1VQK - chains 0 and 3 of the 32 polymer chains in the assembly; structure by X-ray diffraction, 2.30 A resolution.

# Chain 0
Molecule: 23S ribosomal RNA
Source organism: Haloarcula marismortui
Sequence (2922 nucleotides; row label = number of the first residue in the row):
     2 UUGGCUACUAUGCCAGCUGGUGGAUUGCUCGGCUCAGGCGCUGAUGAAGG
    52 ACGUGCCAAGCUGCGAUAAGCCAUGGGGAGCCGCACGGAGGCGAAGAACC
   102 AUGGAUUUCCGAAUGAGAAUCUCUCUAACAAUUGCUUCGCGCAAUGAGGA
   152 ACCCCGAGAACUGAAACAUCUCAGUAUCGGGAGGAACAGAAAACGCAAUG
   202 UGAUGUCGUUAGUAACCGCGAGUGAACGCGAUACAGCCCAAACCGAAGCC
   252 CUCACGGGCAAUGUGGUGUCAGGGCUACCUCUCAUCAGCCGACCGUCUCG
   302 ACGAAGUCUCUUGGAACAGAGCGUGAUACAGGGUGACAACCCCGUACUCG
   352 AGACCAGUACGACGUGCGGUAGUGCCAGAGUAGCGGGGGUUGGAUAUCCC
   402 UCGCGAAUAACGCAGGCAUCGACUGCGAAGGCUAAACACAACCUGAGACC
   452 GAUAGUGAACAAGUAGUGUGAACGAACGCUGCAAAGUACCCUCAGAAGGG
   502 AGGCGAAAUAGAGCAUGAAAUCAGUUGGCGAUCGAGCGACAGGGCAUACA
   552 AGGUCCCUCGACGAAUGACCGACGCGCGAGCGUCCAGUAAGACUCACGGG
   602 AAGCCGAUGUUCUGUCGUACGUUUUGAAAAACGAGCCAGGGAGUGUGUCU
   652 GCAUGGCAAGUCUAACCGGAGUAUCCGGGGAGGCACAGGGAAACCGACAU
   702 GGCCGCAGGGCUUUGCCCGAGGGCCGCCGUCUUCAAGGGCGGGGAGCCAU
   752 GUGGACACGACCCGAAUCCGGACGAUCUACGCAUGGACAAGAUGAAGCGU
   802 GCCGAAAGGCACGUGGAAGUCUGUUAGAGUUGGUGUCCUACAAUACCCUC
   852 UCGUGAUCUAUGUGUAGGGGUGAAAGGCCCAUCGAGUCCGGCAACAGCUG
   902 GUUCCAAUCGAAACAUGUCGAAGCAUGACCUCCGCCGAGGUAGUCUGUGA
   952 GGUAGAGCGACCGAUUGGUGUGUCCGCCUCCGAGAGGAGUCGGCACACCU
  1002 GUCAAACUCCAAACUUACAGACGCCGUUUGACGCGGGGAUUCCGGUGCGC
  1052 GGGGUAAGCCUGUGUACCAGGAGGGGAACAACCCAGAGAUAGGUUAAGGU
  1102 CCCCAAGUGUGGAUUAAGUGUAAUCCUCUGAAGGUGGUCUCGAGCCCUAG
  1152 ACAGCCGGGAGGUGAGCUUAGAAGCAGCUACCCUCUAAGAAAAGCGUAAC
  1202 AGCUUACCGGCCGAGGUUUGAGGCGCCCAAAAUGAUCGGGACUCAAAUCC
  1252 ACCACCGAGACCUGUCCGUACCACUCAUACUGGUAAUCGAGUAGAUUGGC
  1302 GCUCUAAUUGGAUGGAAGUAGGGGUGAAAACUCCUAUGGACCGAUUAGUG
  1352 ACGAAAAUCCUGGCCAUAGUAGCAGCGAUAGUCGGGUGAGAACCCCGACG
  1402 GCCUAAUGGAUAAGGGUUCCUCAGCACUGCUGAUCAGCUGAGGGUUAGCC
  1452 GGUCCUAAGUCAUACCGCAACUCGACUAUGACGAAAUGGGAAACGGGUUA
  1502 AUAUUCCCGUGCCACUAUGCAGUGAAAGUUGACGCCCUGGGGUCGAUCAC
  1552 GCUGGGCAUUCGCCCAGUCGAACCGUCCAACUCCGUGGAAGCCGUAAUGG
  1602 CAGGAAGCGGACGAACGGCGGCAUAGGGAAACGUGAUUCAACCUGGGGCC
  1652 CAUGAAAAGACGAGCAUAGUGUCCGUACCGAGAACCGACACAGGUGUCCA
  1702 UGGCGGCGAAAGCCAAGGCCUGUCGGGAGCAACCAACGUUAGGGAAUUCG
  1752 GCAAGUUAGUCCCGUACCUUCGGAAGAAGGGAUGCCUGCUCCGGAACGGA
  1802 GCAGGUCGCAGUGACUCGGAAGCUCGGACUGUCUAGUAACAACAUAGGUG
  1852 ACCGCAAAUCCGCAAGGACUCGUACGGUCACUGAAUCCUGCCCAGUGCAG
  1902 GUAUCUGAACACCUCGUACAAGAGGACGAAGGACCUGUCAACGGCGGGGG
  1952 UAACUAUGACCCUCUUAAGGUAGCGUAGUACCUUGCCGCAUCAGUAGCGG
  2002 CUUGCAUGAAUGGAUUAACCAGAGCUUCACUGUCCCAACGUUGGGCCCGG
  2052 UGAACUGUACAUUCCAGUGCGGAGUCUGGAGACACCCAGGGGGAAGCGAA
  2102 GACCCUAUGGAGCUUUACUGCAGGCUGUCGCUGAGACGUGGUCGCCGAUG
  2152 UGCAGCAUAGGUAGGAGACACUACACAGGUACCCGCGCUAGCGGGCCACC
  2202 GAGUCAACAGUGAAAUACUACCCGUCGGUGACUGCGACUCUCACUCCGGG
  2252 AGGAGGACACCGAUAGCCGGGCAGUUUGACUGGGGCGGUACGCGCUCGAA
  2302 AAGAUAUCGAGCGCGCCCUAUGGCUAUCUCAGCCGGGACAGAGACCCGGC
  2352 GAAGAGUGCAAGAGCAAAAGAUAGCUUGACAGUGUUCUUCCCAACGAGGA
  2402 ACGCUGACGCGAAAGCGUGGUCUAGCGAACCAAUUAGCCUGCUUGAUGCG
  2452 GGCAAUUGAUGACAGAAAAGCUACCCUAGGGAUAACAGAGUCGUCACUCG
  2502 CAAGAGCACAUAUCGACCGAGUGGCUUGCUACCUCGAUGUCGGUUCCCUC
  2552 CAUCCUGCCCGUGCAGAAGCGGGCAAGGGUGAGGUUGUUCGCCUAUUAAA
  2602 GGAGGUCGUGAGCUGGGUUUAGACCGUCGUGAGACAGGUCGGCUGCUAUC
  2652 UACUGGGUGUGUAAUGGUGUCUGACAAGAACGACCGUAUAGUACGAGAGG
  2702 AACUACGGUUGGUGGCCACUGGUGUACCGGUUGUUCGAGAGAGCACGUGC
  2752 CGGGUAGCCACGCCACACGGGGUAAGAGCUGAACGCAUCUAAGCUCGAAA
  2802 CCCACUUGGAAAAGAGACACCGCCGAGGUCCCGCGUACAAGACGCGGUCG
  2852 AUAGACUCGGGGUGUGCGCGUCGAGGUAACGAGACGUUAAGCCCACGAGC
  2902 ACUAACAGACCAAAGCCAUCAU
Disordered / not traced: 2-9, 126-127, 715, 971-998, 1560, 1952-1963, 2137-2236, 2339-2343, 2665-2666, 2915-2923
Modified positions: 1MA (6-hydro-1-methyladenosine-5'-monophosphate) at position 628, OMU (o2'-methyluridine 5'-monophosphate) at position 2587, OMG (o2'-methylguanosine-5'-monophosphate) at position 2588, UR3 (3-methyluridine-5'-monophoshate) at position 2619, PSU (pseudouridine-5'-monophosphate) at position 2621
Metal / ion sites: Na+ site 1: U12 (together with Sr2+) (shared with 2 residues of chain R); Mg2+ site 1 near G28 (its only coordinating residue here); Sr2+ site 1: C34, U457; Na+ site 2: C40, A442, C443; Na+ site 3: G56, A59, G61; Na+ site 4: G66, U108; Sr2+ site 2: G84, C85 (shared with 1 residue of chain T); Sr2+ site 3: C85, A86, C87 (shared with 1 residue of chain T); Mg2+ site 2 near U115 (its only coordinating residue here); Na+ site 5: C130, U146; Na+ site 6: C141, G142; Sr2+ site 4: G147, A183 (shared with 1 residue of chain M); 76 more Mg2+ sites not listed; 2 more K+ sites not listed; 58 more Na+ sites not listed; 87 more Sr2+ sites not listed

# Chain 3
Protein: 50S ribosomal protein L44E
Source organism: Haloarcula marismortui
Reference sequence: P32411 (RL44_HALMA); residue numbers follow UniProt; this construct covers 1-92
Amino-acid sequence (92 residues; numbered 1 to 92; the number before each row is that of its first residue):
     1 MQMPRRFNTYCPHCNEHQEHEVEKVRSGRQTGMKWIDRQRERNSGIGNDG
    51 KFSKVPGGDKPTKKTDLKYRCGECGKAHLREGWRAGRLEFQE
Metal / ion sites: Cd2+: Cys11, Cys14, Cys71, Cys74; Sr2+ site 1: Arg42 (shared with U391(0) of chain 0); Sr2+ site 2: Gly45, Gly47, Asp49; Sr2+ site 3: Asp59 (shared with U2461(0) of chain 0)

# How chain 0 and chain 3 interact
Contacting residue pairs - 126 pairs, chain 0 then chain 3:
  A169(0) - Asn48(3)  hydrogen bond to the sugar
  U170(0) - Asn48(3)  sugar contact
  U170(0) - Asp49(3)  sugar contact
  U170(0) - Gly50(3)  hydrogen bond to the sugar
  C218(0) - Trp35(3)  phosphate contact
  C218(0) - Gln39(3)  hydrogen bond to the phosphate
  C218(0) - Asn43(3)  hydrogen bond to the phosphate
  G219(0) - Gln39(3)  hydrogen bond to the phosphate
  G219(0) - Lys51(3)  phosphate contact
  G219(0) - Lys54(3)  hydrogen bond to the sugar
  C220(0) - Trp35(3)  base contact
  C220(0) - Lys51(3)  salt bridge to the phosphate
  G389(0) - Ile46(3)  phosphate contact
  G390(0) - Gly45(3)  phosphate contact
  G390(0) - Ile46(3)  hydrogen bond to the phosphate
  A395(0) - Trp35(3)  sugar contact
  A395(0) - Arg42(3)  hydrogen bond to the phosphate
  U396(0) - Trp35(3)  phosphate contact
  U396(0) - Arg38(3)  salt bridge to the phosphate
  U396(0) - Arg42(3)  salt bridge to the phosphate
  C735(0) - Asn15(3)  base contact
  A1922(0) - Met33(3)  base contact
  G1923(0) - Thr31(3)  hydrogen bond to the sugar
  G1923(0) - Met33(3)  sugar contact
  A1924(0) - Arg29(3)  phosphate contact
  G1925(0) - Arg29(3)  salt bridge to the phosphate
  U2120(0) - Asn48(3)  hydrogen bond to the sugar
  U2120(0) - Ser53(3)  phosphate contact
  G2121(0) - Gly47(3)  hydrogen bond to the phosphate
  G2121(0) - Asn48(3)  phosphate contact
  G2121(0) - Ser53(3)  hydrogen bond to the phosphate
  C2122(0) - Ile46(3)  phosphate contact
  C2122(0) - Gly47(3)  hydrogen bond to the phosphate
  G2316(0) - Pro61(3)  sugar contact
  C2317(0) - Pro61(3)  phosphate contact
  C2317(0) - Thr62(3)  hydrogen bond to the phosphate
  C2317(0) - Arg84(3)  salt bridge to the phosphate
  C2318(0) - Ala85(3)  phosphate contact
  C2318(0) - Gly86(3)  hydrogen bond to the phosphate
  C2319(0) - Met1(3)  hydrogen bond to the phosphate
  U2320(0) - Met1(3)  phosphate contact
  U2320(0) - Gln2(3)  hydrogen bond to the phosphate
  U2320(0) - Pro4(3)  base contact
  U2320(0) - Gln91(3)  hydrogen bond to the sugar
  A2321(0) - Gln91(3)  hydrogen bond to the phosphate
  U2378(0) - Phe7(3)  sugar contact
  U2378(0) - Asn8(3)  hydrogen bond to the phosphate
  G2379(0) - Thr9(3)  hydrogen bond to the phosphate
  G2379(0) - His17(3)  salt bridge to the phosphate
  A2380(0) - Met1(3)  base contact
  A2380(0) - Trp83(3)  base contact
  C2381(0) - Thr9(3)  sugar contact
  C2381(0) - Tyr10(3)  sugar contact
  C2381(0) - Arg80(3)  hydrogen bond to the sugar
  A2382(0) - Tyr10(3)  sugar contact
  A2382(0) - Pro12(3)  sugar contact
  A2382(0) - Arg80(3)  salt bridge to the phosphate
  G2407(0) - Tyr10(3)  hydrogen bond to the sugar
  G2407(0) - Asn15(3)  hydrogen bond to the sugar
  A2408(0) - Tyr10(3)  sugar contact
  A2408(0) - Asn15(3)  sugar contact
  A2408(0) - Glu16(3)  sugar contact
  A2408(0) - His17(3)  hydrogen bond to the sugar
  C2409(0) - His17(3)  hydrogen bond to the sugar
  C2427(0) - Lys60(3)  base contact
  C2427(0) - Arg84(3)  salt bridge to the phosphate
  G2428(0) - Lys60(3)  hydrogen bond to the base
  G2428(0) - Lys64(3)  salt bridge to the phosphate
  G2428(0) - Arg84(3)  salt bridge to the phosphate
  C2431(0) - Lys51(3)  hydrogen bond to the sugar
  C2432(0) - Ile36(3)  phosphate contact
  A2433(0) - Gln30(3)  hydrogen bond to the sugar
  A2433(0) - Lys34(3)  phosphate contact
  A2433(0) - Ile36(3)  phosphate contact
  A2434(0) - Arg26(3)  sugar contact
  A2434(0) - Ser27(3)  sugar contact
  A2434(0) - Gly28(3)  hydrogen bond to the sugar
  A2434(0) - Lys34(3)  phosphate contact
  U2435(0) - Val25(3)  sugar contact
  U2435(0) - Arg26(3)  sugar contact
  U2435(0) - Gly28(3)  phosphate contact
  U2435(0) - Lys68(3)  hydrogen bond to the phosphate
  U2435(0) - Leu79(3)  base contact
  U2436(0) - Lys68(3)  salt bridge to the phosphate
  U2436(0) - Arg70(3)  salt bridge to the phosphate
  U2436(0) - Ala77(3)  hydrogen bond to the sugar
  U2436(0) - His78(3)  sugar contact
  U2436(0) - Leu79(3)  sugar contact
  A2437(0) - His13(3)  sugar contact
  A2437(0) - Arg70(3)  salt bridge to the phosphate
  A2437(0) - Lys76(3)  phosphate contact
  A2437(0) - Ala77(3)  hydrogen bond to the phosphate
  G2438(0) - Lys76(3)  salt bridge to the phosphate
  C2450(0) - Met33(3)  phosphate contact
  G2451(0) - Thr31(3)  hydrogen bond to the phosphate
  G2451(0) - Met33(3)  phosphate contact
  G2451(0) - Lys34(3)  salt bridge to the phosphate
  G2451(0) - Trp35(3)  phosphate contact
  G2451(0) - Arg38(3)  hydrogen bond to the sugar
  G2452(0) - Lys34(3)  phosphate contact
  G2452(0) - Trp35(3)  hydrogen bond to the phosphate
  A2456(0) - Leu79(3)  base contact
  U2457(0) - Leu79(3)  sugar contact
  U2457(0) - Arg80(3)  hydrogen bond to the sugar
  U2457(0) - Glu81(3)  phosphate contact
  U2457(0) - Gly82(3)  phosphate contact
  U2458(0) - Lys64(3)  phosphate contact
  U2458(0) - Thr65(3)  sugar contact
  U2458(0) - Asp66(3)  sugar contact
  U2458(0) - Glu81(3)  phosphate contact
  U2458(0) - Gly82(3)  hydrogen bond to the phosphate
  G2459(0) - Lys63(3)  hydrogen bond to the phosphate
  G2459(0) - Lys64(3)  hydrogen bond to the phosphate
  A2460(0) - Gly58(3)  sugar contact
  A2460(0) - Asp59(3)  phosphate contact
  A2460(0) - Lys60(3)  hydrogen bond to the phosphate
  A2460(0) - Lys63(3)  salt bridge to the phosphate
  U2461(0) - Gly58(3)  phosphate contact
  U2461(0) - Asp59(3)  hydrogen bond to the phosphate
  U2461(0) - Lys60(3)  phosphate contact
  G2462(0) - Lys60(3)  hydrogen bond to the base
  G2462(0) - Pro61(3)  base contact
  A2468(0) - Asn48(3)  base contact
  A2468(0) - Gly50(3)  base contact
  A2468(0) - Ser53(3)  base contact
  A2468(0) - Lys54(3)  salt bridge to the phosphate
Other interface residues (no listed pair), chain 0 (53 interface residues in all): G2426
Other interface residues (no listed pair), chain 3 (61 interface residues in all): Met3, Gly32

# In short
The interface between chain 0 and chain 3 involves 53 residues on one side and 61 on the other, with 43
hydrogen bonds and 17 salt bridges. Polar pairs include G2428(0)-Lys60(3), G2462(0)-Lys60(3) and
A169(0)-Asn48(3). C34(0) and U457(0) form the Sr2+ site 1.
Chain 0 is 23S ribosomal RNA and chain 3 is 50S ribosomal protein L44E, both from Haloarcula marismortui; the
structure, The structure of CCDA-PHE-CAP-BIO bound to the a site of the ribosomal subunit of haloarcula
marismortui, was determined by X-ray diffraction (same publication as 1VQ4, 1VQ5, 1VQ8, 1VQ9, 1VQL, 1VQM, 1VQO
and 1VQP).
